Entry 2G5L (X-ray diffraction, 1.15 A resolution); this record covers chains A and X of the 4 polymer chains in the assembly.

[Chain A]
Molecule: Streptavidin
Source organism: Streptomyces avidinii
UniProtKB: P22629 (SAV_STRAV); residues 13-139 here correspond to UniProt positions 37-163 (UniProt number = residue number + 24)
Amino-acid sequence (127 residues; each row starts with the number of its first residue):
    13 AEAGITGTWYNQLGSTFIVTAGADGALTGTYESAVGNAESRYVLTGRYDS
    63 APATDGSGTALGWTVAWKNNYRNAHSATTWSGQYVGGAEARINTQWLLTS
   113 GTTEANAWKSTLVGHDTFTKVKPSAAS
Not modelled in the structure: 13-14, 136-139
Curated features (UniProtKB/Swiss-Prot):
  - motif: Arg59 to Asp61 (Cell attachment site)
  - binding site (biotin): Tyr43, Tyr54, Trp92, Trp108, Trp120

[Chain X]
Molecule: (Fme)(asp)(val)(glu)(ala)(trp)(leu)
Amino-acid sequence (7 residues; numbered 1 to 7; the number before each row is that of its first residue):
     1 MDVEAWL
Modified residues: Met1 (n-formylmethionine; FME)

[Interface between chain A and chain X]
Residue-residue contacts (22; chain A residue first):
  Asn23(A) with Met1(X), hydrogen bond (side chain-backbone)
  Leu25(A) with Met1(X); Asp2(X)
  Ser27(A) with Met1(X), hydrogen bond (side chain-backbone); Val3(X), hydrogen bond (side chain-backbone)
  Tyr43(A) with Val3(X); Glu4(X), hydrogen bond
  Ser45(A) with Glu4(X)
  Ala46(A) with Glu4(X), hydrogen bond (backbone-side chain)
  Tyr54(A) with Leu7(X), hydrophobic
  Trp79(A) with Met1(X); Val3(X), hydrophobic; Leu7(X), hydrophobic
  Arg84(A) with Leu7(X)
  Ser88(A) with Trp6(X), hydrogen bond
  Thr90(A) with Met1(X)
  Trp108(A) with Met1(X)
  Leu110(A) with Met1(X); Trp6(X)
  Ser112(A) with Trp6(X)
  His127(A) with Met1(X)
  Asp128(A) with Met1(X), hydrogen bond (side chain-backbone)
Interface residues without a listed pair, chain A (21 interface residues in all): Gly26, Phe29, Ala86, Trp92, Leu124

[Overview]
The interface between chain A and chain X involves 21 residues on one side and 6 on the other, with 7 hydrogen
bonds. Polar contacts include Asn23(A)-Met1(X), Ser27(A)-Met1(X) and Ser27(A)-Val3(X). Curated annotation
(UniProt) lists 5 biotin-binding residues on chain A.
Chain A is Streptavidin (Streptomyces avidinii) and chain X is (Fme)(asp)(val)(glu)(ala)(trp)(leu); the
structure, Streptavidin in complex with Nanotag, was determined by X-ray diffraction.
